1XR5 - chain A; structure by X-ray diffraction, 2.80 A resolution.

Chain A:
Protein: Genome polyprotein
From: Human rhinovirus 14
Notes: EC 2.7.7.48; fragment: rna-directed rna polymerase
UniProt: P03303 (POLG_HRV14); residues 1-460 here correspond to UniProt positions 1720-2179 (UniProt number = residue number + 1719)
Chain sequence (466 residues; numbered 1 to 466; the number before each row is that of its first residue):
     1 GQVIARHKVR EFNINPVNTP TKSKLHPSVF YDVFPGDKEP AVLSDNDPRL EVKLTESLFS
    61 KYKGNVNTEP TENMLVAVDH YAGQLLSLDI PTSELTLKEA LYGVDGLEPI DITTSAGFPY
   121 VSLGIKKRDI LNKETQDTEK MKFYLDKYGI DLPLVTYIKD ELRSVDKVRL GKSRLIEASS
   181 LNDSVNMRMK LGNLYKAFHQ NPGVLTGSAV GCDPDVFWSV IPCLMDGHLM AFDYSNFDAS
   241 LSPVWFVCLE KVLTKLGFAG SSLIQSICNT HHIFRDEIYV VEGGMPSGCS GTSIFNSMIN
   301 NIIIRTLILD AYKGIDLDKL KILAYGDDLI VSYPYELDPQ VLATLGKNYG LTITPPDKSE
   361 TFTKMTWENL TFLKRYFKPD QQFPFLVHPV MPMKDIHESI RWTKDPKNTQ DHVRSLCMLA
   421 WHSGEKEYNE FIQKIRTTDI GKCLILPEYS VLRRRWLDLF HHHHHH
Not modelled in the structure: 461-466
Sequence notes: expression tag (461-466)
Metal / ion sites: samarium (III) ion: Asp-233, Asp-327, Asp-328
What the authors report for this chain:
  - samarium (III) ion coordination: Asp-327, Asp-328
  - catalytic residues: Asp-327 (citing earlier work)
  - self-association interface (contacts with another copy of this molecule); pairs are residue here / residue on that copy: Tyr-312/Ile-445, Tyr-335/Ile-445, Leu-337/Ile-445, Ile-445

Overview:
Asp-233, Asp-327 and Asp-328 form the samarium (III) ion site. The paper reports the catalytic residue
Asp-327; samarium (III) ion coordination by Asp-327 and Asp-328.
Chain A is Genome polyprotein (Human rhinovirus 14); the structure, Crystal Structure of the RNA-dependent RNA
Polymerase 3D from human rhinovirus serotype 14, was determined by X-ray diffraction, deposited together with
1XR6 and 1XR7.
